6ESH - chains G and J of the 10 polymer chains in the assembly; structure by electron microscopy, 5.10 A resolution (low resolution: residue-level contacts below are approximate; hydrogen-bond / salt-bridge calls are withheld).

Chain G:
Name: Histone H2A
Source organism: Xenopus laevis
UniProtKB: Q6AZJ8 (Q6AZJ8_XENLA); residues 1-129 here correspond to UniProt positions 2-130 (UniProt number = residue number + 1)
Sequence (129 residues; numbered 1 to 129; the number before each row is that of its first residue):
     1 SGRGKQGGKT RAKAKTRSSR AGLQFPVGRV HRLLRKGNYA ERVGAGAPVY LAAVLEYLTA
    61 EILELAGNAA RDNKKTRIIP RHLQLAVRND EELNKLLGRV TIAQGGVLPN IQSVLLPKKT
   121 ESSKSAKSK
Disordered / not traced: 1-15, 120-129

Chain J:
Molecule: 147-nt DNA strand
Source organism: synthetic construct
Sequence (147 nucleotides; row label = number of the first residue in the row; numbers below 1 keep their minus sign (DC-73 is residue -73)):
   -73 CTGGAGAATC CCGGTGCCGA GGCCGCTCAA TTGGTCGTAG ACAGCTCTAG CACCGCTTAA
   -13 ACGCACGTAC GCGCTGTCCC CCGCGTTTTA ACCGCCAAGG GGATTACTCC CTAGTCTCCA
    47 GGCACGTGTC AGATATATAC ATCCTGT
Disordered / not traced: 64-73

Chain G / chain J interface:
Residue-residue contacts (12; chain G residue first):
  Thr16(G) with DT-43(J)
  Arg17(G) with DT-43(J)
  Arg20(G) with DT-43(J); DT-42(J)
  Gly28(G) with DA-44(J); DT-43(J)
  Arg29(G) with DA-44(J)
  Arg32(G) with DA-45(J); DA-44(J)
  Lys74(G) with DC-63(J)
  Arg77(G) with DA-54(J); DG-53(J)
Other interface residues (no listed pair), chain G (9 interface residues in all): Arg42
Other interface residues (no listed pair), chain J (8 interface residues in all): DG-37

Overview:
9 residues of chain G face 8 of chain J across their interface.
Chain G is Histone H2A (Xenopus laevis) and chain J is a 147-nt DNA strand (synthetic construct); the
structure, Nucleosome breathing : Class 3, was determined by electron microscopy, deposited together with
6ESF, 6ESG and 6ESI.
